8YW4 - chains B and G of the 6 polymer chains in the assembly; structure by electron microscopy, 3.26 A resolution.

[Chain B]
Protein: Guanine nucleotide-binding protein G(I)/G(S)/G(T) subunit beta-1
Organism: Homo sapiens
Reference sequence: P62873 (GBB1_HUMAN); numbering as in UniProt (aligned over 3-340)
Sequence (341 residues; each row starts with the number of its first residue):
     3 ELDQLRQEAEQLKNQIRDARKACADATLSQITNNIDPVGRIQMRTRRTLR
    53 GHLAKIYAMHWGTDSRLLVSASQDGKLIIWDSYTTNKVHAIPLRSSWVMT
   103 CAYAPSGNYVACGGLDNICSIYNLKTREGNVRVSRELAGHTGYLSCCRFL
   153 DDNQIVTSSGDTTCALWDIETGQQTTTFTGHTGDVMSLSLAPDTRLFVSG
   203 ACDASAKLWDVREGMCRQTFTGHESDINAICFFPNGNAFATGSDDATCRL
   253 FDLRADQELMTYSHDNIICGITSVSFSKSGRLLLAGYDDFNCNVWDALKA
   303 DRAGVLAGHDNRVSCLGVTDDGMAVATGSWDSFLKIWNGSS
Differences from the reference sequence: expression tag (341-343)
UniProt features mapped onto this chain:
  - modified residue: His266 (Phosphohistidine)
  - natural variant: Leu30 (L30F: In MRD42; uncertain significance), Arg52 (R52G: In MRD42), Gly64 (G64V: In MRD42), Asp76 (D76E: In MRD42; D76G: In MRD42), Gly77 (G77S: In MRD42), Lys78 (K78R: In MRD42), Ile80 (I80N: In MRD42; I80T: In MRD42), His91 (H91R: In MRD42; uncertain significance), Ala92 (A92T: In MRD42), Pro94 (P94S: In MRD42), Leu95 (L95P: In MRD42), Arg96 (R96L: In MRD42), 5 further natural variant entries in UniProt

[Chain G]
Protein: Guanine nucleotide-binding protein G(I)/G(S)/G(O) subunit gamma-2
Organism: Homo sapiens
Reference sequence: P59768 (GBG2_HUMAN); residue numbers follow UniProt; this construct covers 1-71
Sequence (71 residues; each row starts with the number of its first residue):
     1 MASNNTASIAQARKLVEQLKMEANIDRIKVSKAAADLMAYCEAHAKEDPL
    51 LTPVPASENPFREKKFFCAIL
Disordered / not traced: 1-5, 63-71
UniProt features mapped onto this chain:
  - modified residue: Ala2 (N-acetylalanine), Cys68 (Cysteine methyl ester)
  - lipidation: Cys68 (S-geranylgeranyl cysteine)

[Interface between chain B and chain G]
Pairs across the interface (86; chain B residue first):
  Glu3(B) with Ile9(G)
  Leu4(B) with Ser8(G)
  Leu7(B) with Ile9(G), hydrophobic; Ala12(G), hydrophobic; Arg13(G); Val16(G)
  Glu10(B) with Val16(G)
  Leu14(B) with Val16(G); Leu19(G); Lys20(G)
  Ile18(B) with Leu19(G), hydrophobic; Glu22(G); Ala23(G), hydrophobic
  Ala21(B) with Arg27(G)
  Ala24(B) with Lys29(G)
  Cys25(B) with Arg27(G); Lys29(G); Val30(G), hydrogen bond (backbone-backbone)
  Ala26(B) with Val30(G), hydrophobic
  Asp27(B) with Lys29(G); Val30(G); Ser31(G)
  Ala28(B) with Val30(G)
  Leu30(B) with Ala34(G), hydrophobic
  Ile33(B) with Ser31(G); Ala34(G), hydrophobic; Met38(G), hydrophobic
  Thr34(B) with Met38(G)
  Ile37(B) with Met38(G), hydrophobic
  Val40(B) with Leu51(G), hydrophobic
  Met45(B) with Leu50(G), hydrophobic
  Arg48(B) with Phe61(G); Arg62(G), hydrogen bond (side chain-backbone)
  Arg49(B) with Pro60(G); Phe61(G); Arg62(G)
  Ser84(B) with Phe61(G)
  Tyr85(B) with Pro60(G); Phe61(G), hydrophobic
  Cys218(B) with Gln18(G); Met21(G)
  Arg219(B) with Glu22(G)
  Gln220(B) with Ile25(G)
  Thr221(B) with Glu22(G), hydrogen bond
  Phe235(B) with Tyr40(G), hydrophobic; Cys41(G), hydrophobic
  Pro236(B) with Tyr40(G)
  Asn237(B) with Tyr40(G)
  Leu252(B) with Leu37(G), hydrophobic
  Asp254(B) with Ala33(G); Leu37(G)
  Arg256(B) with Asp26(G); Arg27(G); Ile28(G), hydrogen bond (backbone-backbone); Asp36(G), salt bridge
  Ala257(B) with Ile28(G)
  Asp258(B) with Arg27(G), salt bridge
  Gln259(B) with Val30(G)
  Leu261(B) with Val30(G), hydrophobic; Leu37(G), hydrophobic
  Ser279(B) with Asp48(G), hydrogen bond
  Lys280(B) with Glu47(G); Asp48(G)
  Ser281(B) with Tyr40(G); His44(G); Asp48(G), hydrogen bond
  Gly282(B) with Cys41(G)
  Arg283(B) with Cys41(G); Leu51(G)
  Leu300(B) with Met38(G), hydrophobic; Cys41(G), hydrophobic
  Val320(B) with Leu50(G), hydrophobic
  Asp323(B) with Pro49(G)
  Gly324(B) with Pro49(G); Leu50(G)
  Met325(B) with Pro49(G), hydrophobic; Val54(G), hydrophobic; Asn59(G); Pro60(G)
  Ala326(B) with Phe61(G), hydrophobic
  Val327(B) with Leu50(G), hydrophobic
  Ile338(B) with Phe61(G), hydrophobic
  Asn340(B) with Asn59(G); Phe61(G)
  Ser342(B) with Pro53(G)
  Ser343(B) with Pro53(G)
Also at the interface, not in a pair above, chain B (60 interface residues in all): Ala11, Lys15, Gln17, Arg22, Trp63, Ala240, Leu284, Gly341
Also at the interface, not in a pair above, chain G (41 interface residues in all): Asn24, Ala45, Pro55, Ala56

[Overview]
60 residues of chain B and 41 residues of chain G are in contact, with 6 hydrogen bonds and 2 salt bridges.
Among the polar pairs are Arg256(B)-Asp36(G), Asp258(B)-Arg27(G) and Arg48(B)-Arg62(G).
Here chain B is Guanine nucleotide-binding protein G(I)/G(S)/G(T) subunit beta-1 and chain G is Guanine
nucleotide-binding protein G(I)/G(S)/G(O) subunit gamma-2, both from Homo sapiens. Entry 8YW4 (Cryo-EM
structure of the retatrutide-bound human GIPR-Gs complex) was determined by electron microscopy (same
publication as 8YW3 and 8YW5).
